6NVL - chain A; structure by X-ray diffraction, 2.70 A resolution.

# Chain A
Protein: Fibroblast growth factor receptor 1
Source organism: Homo sapiens
Notes: EC 2.7.10.1
UniProt: P11362 (FGFR1_HUMAN); numbering as in UniProt (aligned over 458-765)
Amino-acid sequence (309 residues; each row starts with the number of its first residue):
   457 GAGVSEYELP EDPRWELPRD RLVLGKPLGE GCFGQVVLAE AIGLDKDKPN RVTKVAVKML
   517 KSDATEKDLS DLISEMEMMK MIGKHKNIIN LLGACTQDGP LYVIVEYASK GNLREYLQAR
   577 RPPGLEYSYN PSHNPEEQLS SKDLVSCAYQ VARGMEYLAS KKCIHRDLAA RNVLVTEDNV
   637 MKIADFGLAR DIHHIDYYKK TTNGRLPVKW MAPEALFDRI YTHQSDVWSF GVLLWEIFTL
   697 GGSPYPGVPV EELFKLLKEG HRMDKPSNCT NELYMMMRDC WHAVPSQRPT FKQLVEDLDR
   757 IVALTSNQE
Disordered / not traced: 457-462, 580-593, 645-652, 658
Construct notes: expression tag (457); engineered mutation Ser584 (Cys in P11362)
Glycans and other covalent adducts: compound XL6 linked to Cys488
Small-molecule neighbours: XL6 (N-[2-({5-[(2,6-dichloro-3,5-dimethoxyphenyl)methoxy]pyrimidin-2-yl}amino)-3-methylphenyl]propanamide): Leu484, Gly487, Val492, Leu494, Ala512, Val513, Lys514, Glu531, Met535, Ile545, Val559, Val561, Glu562, Tyr563, Ala564, Ser565, Gly567, Asn568, Glu571, Leu630, Ala640, Asp641, Phe642
Curated features (UniProtKB/Swiss-Prot):
  - active site: Asp623 (Proton acceptor)
  - binding site (ATP): Leu484 to Gly490, Lys514, Glu562 to Ala564, Asn568, Arg627, Asp641
  - modified residue (Phosphotyrosine): Tyr463, Tyr583, Tyr585, Tyr653, Tyr654, Tyr730

# Summary
Covalently linked compound XL6: at Cys488. Curated annotation (UniProt) lists active-site residue Asp623 and
14 ATP-binding residues.
Chain A is Fibroblast growth factor receptor 1 (Homo sapiens); the structure, FGFR1 complex with
N-(2-((5-((2,6-dichloro-3,5-dimethoxybenzyl)oxy)pyrimidin-2-yl)amino)-3-methylphenyl)acrylamide, was
determined by X-ray diffraction, deposited together with 6NVG, 6NVH, 6NVI, 6NVJ and 6NVK.
